PDB entry 7SPU | electron microscopy, 3.73 A resolution | chains F and w of the 54 polymer chains in the assembly

[Chain F]
Protein: Gene 3 protein
Organism: Shigella phage Sf6
UniProtKB: Q716H2 (Q716H2_BPSFV); residues 1-708 here = UniProt positions 1-708
Sequence (708 residues; each row starts with the number of its first residue):
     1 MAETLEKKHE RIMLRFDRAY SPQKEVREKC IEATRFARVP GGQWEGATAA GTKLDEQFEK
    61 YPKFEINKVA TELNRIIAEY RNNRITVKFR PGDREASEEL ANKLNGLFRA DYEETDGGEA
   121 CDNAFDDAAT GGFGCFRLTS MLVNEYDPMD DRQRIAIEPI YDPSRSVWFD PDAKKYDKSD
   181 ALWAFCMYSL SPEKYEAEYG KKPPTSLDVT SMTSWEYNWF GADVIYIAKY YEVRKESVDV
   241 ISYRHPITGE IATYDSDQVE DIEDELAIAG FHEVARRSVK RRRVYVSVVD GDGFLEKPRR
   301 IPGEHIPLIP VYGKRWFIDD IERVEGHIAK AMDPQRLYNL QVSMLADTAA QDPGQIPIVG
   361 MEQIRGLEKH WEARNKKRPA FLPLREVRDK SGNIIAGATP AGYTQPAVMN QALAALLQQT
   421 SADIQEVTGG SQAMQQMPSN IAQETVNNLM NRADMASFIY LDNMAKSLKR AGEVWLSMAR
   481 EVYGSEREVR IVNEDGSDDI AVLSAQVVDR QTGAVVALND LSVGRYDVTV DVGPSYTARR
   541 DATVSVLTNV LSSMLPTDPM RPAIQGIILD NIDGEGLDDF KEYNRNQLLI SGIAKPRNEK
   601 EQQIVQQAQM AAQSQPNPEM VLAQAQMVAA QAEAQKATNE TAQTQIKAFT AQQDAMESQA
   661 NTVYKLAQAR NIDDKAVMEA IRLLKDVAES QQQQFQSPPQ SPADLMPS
Disordered / not traced: 144-151, 430-449, 492-506, 672-708

[Chain w]
Protein: Gene 7 protein
Organism: Shigella phage Sf6
UniProtKB: Q716G8 (Q716G8_BPSFV); numbering as in UniProt (aligned over 1-160)
Sequence (160 residues; each row starts with the number of its first residue):
     1 MATVLTKGEI VLFALRKFAI ASNASLTDVE PQSIEDGVND LEDMMSEWMI NPGDIGYAFA
    61 TGDEQPLPDD ESGLPRKYKH AVGYQLLLRM LSDYSLEPTP QVLSNAQRSY DALMTDTLVV
   121 PSMRRRGDFP VGQGNKYDVF TSDRYYPGDL PLIDGDIPNA
Disordered / not traced: 1-2, 151-160

[Chain F / chain w interface]
Residue-residue contacts - 37 pairs, chain F then chain w:
  Pro-40(F) / Gln-133(w)
  Gly-41(F) / Lys-136(w)
  Trp-44(F) / Gly-134(w)
  Glu-45(F) / Lys-136(w)
  Thr-48(F) / Gly-134(w)
  Thr-48(F) / Asn-135(w)
  Thr-48(F) / Lys-136(w)
  Thr-48(F) / Phe-140(w)
  Leu-54(F) / Ser-122(w)
  Leu-54(F) / Arg-124(w)  hydrogen bond (backbone-side chain)
  Asp-55(F) / Pro-121(w)
  Asp-55(F) / Ser-122(w)  hydrogen bond (side chain-backbone)
  Asp-55(F) / Arg-124(w)
  Gln-57(F) / Arg-124(w)
  Glu-59(F) / Arg-124(w)  salt bridge
  Glu-59(F) / Arg-125(w)
  Lys-60(F) / Arg-125(w)
  Lys-60(F) / Asn-135(w)
  Lys-60(F) / Thr-141(w)  hydrogen bond
  Lys-60(F) / Tyr-146(w)  hydrogen bond (backbone-side chain)
  Tyr-61(F) / Asn-135(w)
  Tyr-61(F) / Tyr-146(w)
  Pro-62(F) / Arg-125(w)
  Pro-62(F) / Tyr-146(w)
  Lys-63(F) / Gly-132(w)
  Lys-63(F) / Gln-133(w)  hydrogen bond (backbone-backbone)
  Lys-63(F) / Gly-134(w)  hydrogen bond (backbone-backbone)
  Lys-63(F) / Asn-135(w)
  Phe-64(F) / Pro-130(w)
  Phe-64(F) / Gly-132(w)
  Glu-65(F) / Gln-133(w)
  Glu-65(F) / Gly-134(w)  hydrogen bond (side chain-backbone)
  Asn-218(F) / Val-139(w)
  Asn-218(F) / Phe-140(w)
  Asp-347(F) / Arg-125(w)  salt bridge
  Ala-350(F) / Phe-129(w)  hydrophobic
  Gln-351(F) / Met-123(w)
Other interface residues (no listed pair), chain F (20 interface residues in all): Ala-346
Other interface residues (no listed pair), chain w (19 interface residues in all): Val-120, Val-131, Gly-148

[In short]
Chain F and chain w form an interface of 20 and 19 residues respectively, with 7 hydrogen bonds and 2 salt
bridges. Polar pairs include Glu-59(F)/Arg-124(w), Asp-347(F)/Arg-125(w) and Leu-54(F)/Arg-124(w).
Chain F is Gene 3 protein and chain w is Gene 7 protein, both from Shigella phage Sf6; the structure, In situ
cryo-EM structure of bacteriophage Sf6 gp3:gp7:gp5 complex in conformation 1 at 3.73A resolution, was
determined by electron microscopy together with 7UKJ, 7SFS, 7SG7 and 7SP4 from the same study.
